Entry 6AP4 (X-ray diffraction, 2.95 A resolution); this record covers chains A and B.

[Chain A (and B)]
Name: DNA polymerase III subunit beta
From: Acinetobacter baumannii
Notes: chain B of this document is another copy of the same molecule, construct and numbering; everything in this record applies to it too
Reference sequence: V5V7W3 (V5V7W3_ACIBA); residues 1-382 here = UniProt positions 1-382
Chain sequence (388 residues; row label = number of the first residue in the row; numbers below 1 keep their minus sign (His-5 is residue -5)):
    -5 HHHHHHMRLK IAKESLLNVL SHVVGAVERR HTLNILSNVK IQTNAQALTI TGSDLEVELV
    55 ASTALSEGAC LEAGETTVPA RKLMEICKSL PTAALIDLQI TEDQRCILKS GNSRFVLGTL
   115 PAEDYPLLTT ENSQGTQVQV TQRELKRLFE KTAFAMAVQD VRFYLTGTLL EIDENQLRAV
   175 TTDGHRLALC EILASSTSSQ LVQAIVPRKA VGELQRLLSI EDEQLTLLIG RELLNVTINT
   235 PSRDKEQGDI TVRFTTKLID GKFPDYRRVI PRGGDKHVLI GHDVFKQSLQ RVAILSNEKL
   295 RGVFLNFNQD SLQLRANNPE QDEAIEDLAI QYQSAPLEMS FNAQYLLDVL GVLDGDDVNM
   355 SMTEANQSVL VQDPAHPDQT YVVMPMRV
Disordered / not traced: -5 to -1, 236-239, 382 (chain B: -5 to -2, 381-382)
Sequence notes: expression tag (-5 to 0)

[Interface between chain A and chain B]
Residue-residue contacts (54; chain A residue first):
  Arg23(A) - Glu292(B)  salt bridge
  Lys76(A) - Leu289(B)
  Lys76(A) - Asn312(B)
  Lys76(A) - Glu314(B)
  Lys76(A) - Asp316(B)  salt bridge
  Glu79(A) - Ile288(B)
  Ile80(A) - Ile288(B)
  Ile80(A) - Leu289(B)  hydrophobic
  Ser83(A) - Arg285(B)  hydrogen bond (backbone-side chain)
  Ser83(A) - Ile288(B)
  Leu84(A) - Arg285(B)
  Pro85(A) - Arg285(B)
  Arg99(A) - Gln315(B)  hydrogen bond (side chain-backbone)
  Asn106(A) - Ile319(B)
  Asn106(A) - Glu320(B)
  Asn106(A) - Asp321(B)
  Ser107(A) - Ile319(B)
  Ser107(A) - Glu320(B)
  Arg108(A) - Glu317(B)
  Arg108(A) - Ala318(B)
  Arg108(A) - Ile319(B)  hydrogen bond (backbone-backbone)
  Phe109(A) - Arg285(B)
  Phe109(A) - Leu289(B)  hydrophobic
  Phe109(A) - Glu317(B)
  Phe109(A) - Ala318(B)  hydrophobic
  Val110(A) - Asp316(B)
  Val110(A) - Glu317(B)  hydrogen bond (backbone-backbone)
  Leu111(A) - Leu289(B)  hydrophobic
  Leu111(A) - Asp316(B)
  Gly112(A) - Asp316(B)
  Arg285(A) - Ser83(B)  hydrogen bond (side chain-backbone)
  Arg285(A) - Leu84(B)
  Arg285(A) - Ser107(B)  hydrogen bond
  Arg285(A) - Phe109(B)
  Ile288(A) - Glu79(B)
  Ile288(A) - Ser83(B)
  Leu289(A) - Leu111(B)  hydrophobic
  Glu314(A) - Lys76(B)  salt bridge
  Gln315(A) - Arg99(B)  hydrogen bond (backbone-side chain)
  Asp316(A) - Lys76(B)  salt bridge
  Asp316(A) - Val110(B)
  Asp316(A) - Leu111(B)
  Asp316(A) - Gly112(B)  hydrogen bond (side chain-backbone)
  Glu317(A) - Arg108(B)
  Glu317(A) - Phe109(B)
  Glu317(A) - Val110(B)  hydrogen bond (backbone-backbone)
  Ala318(A) - Arg108(B)
  Ala318(A) - Phe109(B)  hydrophobic
  Ile319(A) - Asn106(B)
  Ile319(A) - Ser107(B)
  Ile319(A) - Arg108(B)  hydrogen bond (backbone-backbone)
  Glu320(A) - Asn106(B)
  Glu320(A) - Ser107(B)  hydrogen bond
  Asp321(A) - Asn106(B)
Interface residues without a listed pair, chain A (27 interface residues in all): Asn312
Interface residues without a listed pair, chain B (28 interface residues in all): Ile80, Pro85, Gln281

[Summary]
27 residues of chain A and 28 residues of chain B are in contact, with 11 hydrogen bonds and 4 salt bridges.
Polar contacts include Arg23(A)-Glu292(B), Lys76(A)-Asp316(B) and Glu314(A)-Lys76(B).
Chain A and chain B are both DNA polymerase III subunit beta (Acinetobacter baumannii); the structure, Crystal
structure of the DNA polymerase III subunit beta from Acinetobacter baumannii, was determined by X-ray
diffraction (same publication as 6AMQ and 6AMS).
